PDB entry 1CG9 | X-ray diffraction, 2.70 A resolution | chains A and C of the 3 polymer chains in the assembly

== Chain A ==
Protein: Protein (HLA class I histocompatibility antigen, B-35 B* 3501 alpha chain)
Organism: Homo sapiens
Reference sequence: P30685 (1B35_HUMAN); residues 1-277 here correspond to UniProt positions 25-301 (UniProt number = residue number + 24)
Chain sequence (277 residues; each row starts with the number of its first residue):
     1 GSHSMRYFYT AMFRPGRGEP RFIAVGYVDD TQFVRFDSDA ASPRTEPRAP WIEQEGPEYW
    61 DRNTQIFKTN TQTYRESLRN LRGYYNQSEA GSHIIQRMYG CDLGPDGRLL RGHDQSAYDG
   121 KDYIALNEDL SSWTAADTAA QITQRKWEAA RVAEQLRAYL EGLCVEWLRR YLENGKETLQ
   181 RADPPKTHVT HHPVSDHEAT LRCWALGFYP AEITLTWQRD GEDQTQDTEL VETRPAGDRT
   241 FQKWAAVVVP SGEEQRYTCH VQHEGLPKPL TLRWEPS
Sequence notes: engineered mutation Phe13 (Ser37 in P30685)
Cystine bridges: Cys101-Cys164, Cys203-Cys259

== Chain C ==
Protein: Protein (ebna-6 nuclear protein (ebna-3C) (ebna-4B))
Reference sequence: P03204 (EBN6_EBV); residues 1-9 here correspond to UniProt positions 98-106 (UniProt number = residue number + 97)
Chain sequence (9 residues; row label = number of the first residue in the row):
     1 LPPLDITPY
Sequence notes: engineered mutation Leu4 (His101 in P03204)

== How chain A and chain C interact ==
Pairs across the interface (42; chain A residue first):
  Tyr7(A) - Leu1(C)  hydrogen bond (side chain-backbone)
  Tyr7(A) - Pro2(C)
  Tyr9(A) - Pro2(C)
  Tyr9(A) - Asp5(C)
  Tyr59(A) - Leu1(C)  hydrophobic
  Arg62(A) - Leu1(C)
  Asn63(A) - Leu1(C)
  Asn63(A) - Pro2(C)
  Ile66(A) - Pro2(C)
  Ile66(A) - Pro3(C)
  Phe67(A) - Pro2(C)  hydrophobic
  Asn70(A) - Asp5(C)  hydrogen bond (side chain-backbone)
  Thr73(A) - Asp5(C)  hydrogen bond (side chain-backbone)
  Thr73(A) - Pro8(C)
  Tyr74(A) - Asp5(C)  hydrogen bond
  Tyr74(A) - Tyr9(C)  hydrophobic
  Glu76(A) - Pro8(C)
  Ser77(A) - Pro8(C)
  Ser77(A) - Tyr9(C)  hydrogen bond (side chain-backbone)
  Asn80(A) - Tyr9(C)  hydrogen bond (side chain-backbone)
  Tyr84(A) - Tyr9(C)  hydrogen bond (side chain-backbone)
  Ile95(A) - Tyr9(C)
  Arg97(A) - Asp5(C)  salt bridge
  Arg97(A) - Tyr9(C)
  Tyr99(A) - Pro2(C)
  Tyr99(A) - Pro3(C)
  Tyr99(A) - Asp5(C)  hydrogen bond
  Ser116(A) - Tyr9(C)  hydrogen bond
  Tyr123(A) - Tyr9(C)  hydrophobic
  Thr143(A) - Tyr9(C)  hydrogen bond (side chain-backbone)
  Lys146(A) - Tyr9(C)  hydrogen bond (side chain-backbone)
  Trp147(A) - Thr7(C)
  Trp147(A) - Pro8(C)  hydrogen bond (side chain-backbone)
  Trp147(A) - Tyr9(C)  hydrophobic
  Ala150(A) - Thr7(C)
  Val152(A) - Thr7(C)
  Gln155(A) - Ile6(C)
  Tyr159(A) - Leu1(C)  hydrogen bond (side chain-backbone)
  Tyr159(A) - Pro2(C)
  Tyr159(A) - Pro3(C)
  Trp167(A) - Leu1(C)
  Tyr171(A) - Leu1(C)  hydrogen bond (side chain-backbone)
Also at the interface, not in a pair above, chain A (32 interface residues in all): Met5, Leu81, Ile124, Leu163
Also at the interface, not in a pair above, chain C (9 interface residues in all): Leu4

== In short ==
32 residues of chain A face 9 of chain C across their interface, with 14 hydrogen bonds and 1 salt bridge.
Among the polar pairs are Arg97(A)-Asp5(C), Tyr7(A)-Leu1(C) and Asn70(A)-Asp5(C).
Chain A is Protein (HLA class I histocompatibility antigen, B-35 B* 3501 alpha chain) (Homo sapiens) and chain
C is Protein (ebna-6 nuclear protein (ebna-3C) (ebna-4B)); the structure, Complex recognition of the
supertypic BW6-determinant on HLA-B and-C molecules by the monoclonal antibody SFR8-B6, was determined by
X-ray diffraction.
